3AYR - chain A; structure by X-ray diffraction, 2.00 A resolution.

== Chain A ==
Protein: Endoglucanase
Source organism: Piromyces rhizinflatus
Notes: EC 3.2.1.4
UniProt: Q9URH5 (Q9URH5_9FUNG); numbering as in UniProt (aligned over 1-362)
Amino-acid sequence (376 residues; row label = number of the first residue in the row; numbers below 1 keep their minus sign (Met-13 is residue -13)):
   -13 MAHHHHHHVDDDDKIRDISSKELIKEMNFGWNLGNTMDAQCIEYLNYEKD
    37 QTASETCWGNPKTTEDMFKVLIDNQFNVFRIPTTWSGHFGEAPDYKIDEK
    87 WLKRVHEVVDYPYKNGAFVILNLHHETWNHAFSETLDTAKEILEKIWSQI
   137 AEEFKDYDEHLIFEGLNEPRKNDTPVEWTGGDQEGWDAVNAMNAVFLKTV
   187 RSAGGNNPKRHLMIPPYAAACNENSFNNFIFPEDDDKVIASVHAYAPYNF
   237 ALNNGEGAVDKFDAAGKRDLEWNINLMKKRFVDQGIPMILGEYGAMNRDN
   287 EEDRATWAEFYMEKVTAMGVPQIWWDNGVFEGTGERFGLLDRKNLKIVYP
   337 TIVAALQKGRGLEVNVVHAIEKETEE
Disordered / not traced: -13 to -8, 359-362
Construct notes: expression tag (-13 to 0)
Cystine bridges: Cys27-Cys43
What the authors report for this chain:
  - catalytic residues: Glu154
  - mutagenesis - E242A: decreased catalytic activity
  - mutagenesis - E154A: abolished catalytic activity
  - catalytic residues: Tyr231 (by similarity / conservation)

== Summary ==
From the paper: catalytic residues Glu154 and Tyr231; E242A reduces catalytic activity.
Chain A is Endoglucanase (Piromyces rhizinflatus); the structure, GH5 endoglucanase EglA from a ruminal
fungus, was determined by X-ray diffraction, deposited together with 3AYS.
